6C62 - chains A and D; structure by X-ray diffraction, 1.95 A resolution.

[Chain A]
Molecule: Biuret hydrolase
Source organism: Pseudomonas sp. (strain ADP)
Notes: EC 3.5.1.84
Reference sequence: Q936X3 (ATZE_PSESD); residues 1-457 here = UniProt positions 1-457
Amino-acid sequence (457 residues; numbered 1 to 457; the number before each row is that of its first residue):
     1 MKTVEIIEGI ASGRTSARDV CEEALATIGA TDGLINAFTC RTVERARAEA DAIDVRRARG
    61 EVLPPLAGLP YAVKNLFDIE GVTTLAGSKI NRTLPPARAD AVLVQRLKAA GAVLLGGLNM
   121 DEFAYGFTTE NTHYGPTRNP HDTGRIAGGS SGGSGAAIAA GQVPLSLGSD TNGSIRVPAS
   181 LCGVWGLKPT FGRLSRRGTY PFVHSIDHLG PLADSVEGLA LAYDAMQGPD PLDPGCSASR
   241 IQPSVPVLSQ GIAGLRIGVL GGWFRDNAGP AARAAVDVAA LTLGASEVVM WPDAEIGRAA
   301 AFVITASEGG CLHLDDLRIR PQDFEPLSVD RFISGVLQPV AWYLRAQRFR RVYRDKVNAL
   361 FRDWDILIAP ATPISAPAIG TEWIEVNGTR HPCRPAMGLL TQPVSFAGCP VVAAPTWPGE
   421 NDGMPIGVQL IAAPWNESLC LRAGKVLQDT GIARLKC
Modified positions: C236 (S-hydroxycysteine; CSO)
UniProt features mapped onto this chain:
  - active site: K74 (Charge relay system), S150 (Charge relay system), S174 (Acyl-ester intermediate)
Reported in the primary citation:
  - catalytic residues: K74 (proposed by the authors, not directly observed)
  - catalytic residues: S150, S174
  - specificity-determining residues: F127 (proposed by the authors, not directly observed)

[Chain D]
Molecule: AtzG
Source organism: Pseudomonas sp. (strain ADP)
Amino-acid sequence (68 residues; numbered 1 to 68; the number before each row is that of its first residue):
     1 MTETEIFAYI EAASIAIGIP LEPARARAVA HHFSRTALLA EMLESVPLSP ESELAEIYRP
    61 APFPAEDI
Not modelled in the structure: 67-68

[Chain A / chain D interface]
Residue-residue contacts - 56 pairs, chain A then chain D:
  E295(A) - M42(D)
  I296(A) - M42(D)  hydrophobic
  I296(A) - L43(D)  hydrophobic
  I296(A) - V46(D)  hydrophobic
  R298(A) - L39(D)
  A299(A) - L39(D)
  A300(A) - L43(D)  hydrophobic
  F302(A) - T36(D)
  F302(A) - L39(D)  hydrophobic
  L314(A) - I19(D)  hydrophobic
  R318(A) - I17(D)  hydrogen bond (side chain-backbone)
  R318(A) - G18(D)
  V329(A) - R25(D)
  D330(A) - R25(D)  salt bridge
  D330(A) - A28(D)
  D330(A) - V29(D)
  D330(A) - H32(D)
  R331(A) - H32(D)
  I333(A) - I19(D)  hydrophobic
  I333(A) - L21(D)  hydrophobic
  I333(A) - V29(D)  hydrophobic
  S334(A) - H32(D)
  S334(A) - F33(D)  hydrogen bond (side chain-backbone)
  L337(A) - Y9(D)  hydrogen bond (backbone-side chain)
  L337(A) - I10(D)  hydrophobic
  L337(A) - A13(D)
  L337(A) - S14(D)
  L337(A) - I17(D)  hydrophobic
  L337(A) - F33(D)
  Q338(A) - T36(D)
  P339(A) - Y9(D)
  W342(A) - F33(D)  hydrophobic
  W342(A) - T36(D)
  W342(A) - A37(D)  hydrophobic
  W342(A) - A40(D)  hydrophobic
  W342(A) - L43(D)
  R345(A) - L43(D)  hydrogen bond (side chain-backbone)
  R345(A) - E44(D)
  R345(A) - V46(D)  hydrogen bond (side chain-backbone)
  R345(A) - L48(D)
  A346(A) - L43(D)  hydrophobic
  Q347(A) - L54(D)
  Q347(A) - A55(D)  hydrogen bond (backbone-backbone)
  R348(A) - L48(D)
  R348(A) - S49(D)  hydrogen bond (side chain-backbone)
  R348(A) - S52(D)  hydrogen bond (side chain-backbone)
  R348(A) - E53(D)
  R348(A) - L54(D)
  F349(A) - V46(D)  hydrophobic
  R350(A) - A55(D)
  R351(A) - E53(D)  hydrogen bond (side chain-backbone)
  R351(A) - L54(D)  hydrogen bond (side chain-backbone)
  R351(A) - A55(D)  hydrogen bond (side chain-backbone)
  R354(A) - A55(D)  hydrogen bond (side chain-backbone)
  R354(A) - E56(D)  salt bridge
  P392(A) - R35(D)
Also at the interface, not in a pair above, chain A (31 interface residues in all): V303, L317, V336, L344, V352
Also at the interface, not in a pair above, chain D (31 interface residues in all): P50, I57

[In short]
The chain A/chain D interface involves 31 residues from each chain, with 12 hydrogen bonds and 2 salt bridges.
Polar contacts include D330(A)-R25(D), R354(A)-E56(D) and R318(A)-I17(D). UniProt lists 3 active-site residues
on chain A. From the paper: catalytic residues K74(A), S150(A) and S174(A); the specificity determinant
F127(A).
Chain A is Biuret hydrolase and chain D is AtzG, both from Pseudomonas sp. (strain ADP); the structure, An
unexpected vestigial protein complex reveals the evolutionary origins of an s-triazine catabolic enzyme, was
determined by X-ray diffraction, deposited together with 6C6G.
